PDB entry 5DG9 | X-ray diffraction, 2.15 A resolution | chains A and P of the 3 polymer chains in the assembly

[Chain A]
Name: DNA polymerase eta
Organism: Homo sapiens
Notes: EC 2.7.7.7
UniProt: Q9Y253 (POLH_HUMAN); residue numbers follow UniProt; this construct covers 1-432
Sequence (435 residues; numbered -2 to 432; the number before each row is that of its first residue; numbers below 1 keep their minus sign (Gly-2 is residue -2)):
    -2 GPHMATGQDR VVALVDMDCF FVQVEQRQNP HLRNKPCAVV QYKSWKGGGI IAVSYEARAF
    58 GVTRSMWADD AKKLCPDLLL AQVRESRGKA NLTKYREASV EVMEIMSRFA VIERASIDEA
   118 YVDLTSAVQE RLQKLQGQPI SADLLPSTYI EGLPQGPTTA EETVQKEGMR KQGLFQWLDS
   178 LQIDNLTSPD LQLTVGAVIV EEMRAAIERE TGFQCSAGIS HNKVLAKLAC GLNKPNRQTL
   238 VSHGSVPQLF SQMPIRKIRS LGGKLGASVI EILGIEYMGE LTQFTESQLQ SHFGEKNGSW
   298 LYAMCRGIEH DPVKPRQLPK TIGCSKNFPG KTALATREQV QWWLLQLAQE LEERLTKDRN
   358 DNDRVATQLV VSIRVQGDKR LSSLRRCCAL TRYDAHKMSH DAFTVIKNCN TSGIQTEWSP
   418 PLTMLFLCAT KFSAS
Not modelled in the structure: 155-159
Differences from the reference sequence: expression tag (-2 to 0)
Curated features (UniProtKB/Swiss-Prot):
  - binding site (Mg(2+)): Asp13, Met14, Asp115, Glu116
  - binding site (Mn(2+)): Asp13, Met14, Asp115, Glu116
  - binding site (a 2'-deoxyribonucleoside 5'-triphosphate): Arg61
  - natural variant: Val37 (deletion: In XPV), Leu75 (deletion: In XPV), Arg93 (R93P: In XPV), Arg111 (R111H: In XPV), Thr122 (T122P: In XPV), Gly153 (G153D: In a breast cancer sample), Thr191 (T191P: In XPV), Gly263 (G263V: In XPV), Val266 (V266D: In XPV), Gly295 (G295R: In XPV), Arg361 (R361S: In XPV)
  - mutagenesis: Tyr52 (Y52A/F: Reduces DNA polymerase activity; Y52E: Reduces DNA polymerase activity. Increases fidelity of replication and reduces translesion bypass), Arg61 (R61A: Reduces enzymatic activity by two-thirds), Ser62 (S62G: Increased DNA polymerase activity and translesion bypass compared to wild-type), Ala68 (A68S/V: Severe reduction in thymine dimer translesion bypass), Asn324 to Pro326 (Reduces binding to chromatin and to monoubiquitinated PCNA. Abolishes binding to monoubiquitinated PCNA; when associated with 705-E--H-713 Del)
Ion coordination: Mg2+ site 1: Asp13, Asp115, Glu116 (together with XG4) (shared with DT8(P) of chain P); Mg2+ site 2: Asp13, Met14, Asp115 (together with XG4)
Ligand contacts: XG4 (2'-deoxy-5'-O-[(R)-hydroxy{[(R)-hydroxy(phosphonooxy)phosphoryl]amino}phosphoryl]guanosine): Asp13, Met14, Asp15, Cys16, Phe17, Phe18, Gln38, Ile48, Ala49, Tyr52, Arg55, Arg61, Ile114, Asp115, Glu116, Lys231
From the paper describing this entry:
  - binding site for the 12-nt DNA strand: Gln38
  - binding site for XG4: Gln38, Arg61

[Chain P]
Molecule: 8-nt DNA strand
Sequence (8 nucleotides; numbered 1 to 8; the number before each row is that of its first residue):
     1 AGCGTCAT
Ion coordination: Mg2+: DT8 (together with XG4) (shared with Asp13(A), Asp115(A), Glu116(A) of chain A)

[Interface between chain A and chain P]
Pairs across the interface (23; chain A residue first):
  Ser113(A) - DT8(P)  hydrogen bond to the phosphate
  Asp115(A) - DT8(P)  phosphate contact
  Glu116(A) - DT8(P)  sugar contact
  Lys224(A) - DA7(P)  phosphate contact
  Lys224(A) - DT8(P)  salt bridge to the phosphate
  Arg256(A) - DA7(P)  phosphate contact
  Ser257(A) - DC6(P)  phosphate contact
  Ser257(A) - DA7(P)  hydrogen bond to the phosphate
  Leu258(A) - DA7(P)  phosphate contact
  Gly259(A) - DA7(P)  hydrogen bond to the phosphate
  Gly260(A) - DC6(P)  phosphate contact
  Gly260(A) - DA7(P)  phosphate contact
  Lys261(A) - DT5(P)  salt bridge to the phosphate
  Lys261(A) - DC6(P)  hydrogen bond to the phosphate
  Leu262(A) - DC6(P)  hydrogen bond to the phosphate
  Arg377(A) - DG4(P)  salt bridge to the phosphate
  Leu381(A) - DC3(P)  phosphate contact
  Arg382(A) - DG2(P)  sugar contact
  Arg382(A) - DC3(P)  hydrogen bond to the phosphate
  Arg382(A) - DG4(P)  hydrogen bond to the base
  Arg383(A) - DG2(P)  salt bridge to the phosphate
  Arg383(A) - DC3(P)  salt bridge to the phosphate
  Cys384(A) - DG2(P)  phosphate contact
Other interface residues (no listed pair), chain A (20 interface residues in all): Ile255, Leu378, Ser379, Ser380
Other interface residues (no listed pair), chain P (8 interface residues in all): DA1

[In short]
Chain A and chain P form an interface of 20 and 8 residues respectively; the contacts include 7 hydrogen bonds
and 5 salt bridges. Among the polar pairs are Arg382(A)-DG4(P), Ser113(A)-DT8(P) and Ser257(A)-DA7(P). The
paper reports a binding site for XG4 at Gln38(A) and Arg61(A); a binding site for the 12-nt DNA strand at
Gln38(A).
Chain A is DNA polymerase eta (Homo sapiens) and chain P is an 8-nt DNA strand; the structure, CRYSTAL
STRUCTURE OF HUMAN DNA POLYMERASE ETA INSERTING dGMPNPP ACROSS A DNA TEMPLATE CONTAINING
1,N6-ETHENODEOXYADENOSINE LESION, was determined by X-ray diffraction together with 5DG7, 5DG8, 5DGA and 5DGB
from the same study.
